5FPZ - chain A; structure by X-ray diffraction, 1.50 A resolution.

[Chain A]
Molecule: Pectin degradation protein
Organism: Yersinia enterocolitica
UniProtKB: A1JMF7 (A1JMF7_YERE8); numbering as in UniProt (aligned over 2-110)
Chain sequence (110 residues; each row starts with the number of its first residue):
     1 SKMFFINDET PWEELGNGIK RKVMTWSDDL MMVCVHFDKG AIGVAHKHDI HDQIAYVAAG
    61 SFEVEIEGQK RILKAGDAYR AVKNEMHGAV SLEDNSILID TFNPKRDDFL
Construct notes: expression tag (1)
Metal / ion sites: Ni2+: His-46, His-48, Gln-53, His-87 (together with malonic acid)
Ligand contacts: malonic acid (MLA): His-46, His-48, Gln-53, Tyr-79, His-87, Asp-100, Phe-102, Arg-106, Phe-109
Reported in the primary citation:
  - binding site for malonic acid: Tyr-79, Asp-100, Arg-106
  - mutagenesis - D100A, F102A, R106A: abolished catalytic activity
  - mutagenesis - R21A, F37A, F109A: decreased catalytic activity
  - mutagenesis - R71A, Y79A: unchanged catalytic activity
  - catalytic residues: Asp-100, Arg-106 (proposed by the authors, not directly observed)

[Summary]
Bound to chain A: malonic acid. His-46, His-48, Gln-53 and His-87 form the Ni2+ site. From the paper:
catalytic residues Asp-100 and Arg-106; D100A, F102A and R106A abolish catalytic activity; 8 substitutions
were tested in all.
Chain A is Pectin degradation protein (Yersinia enterocolitica); the structure, The structure of KdgF from
Yersinia enterocolitica with malonate bound in the active site, was determined by X-ray diffraction together
with 5FPX and 5FQ0 from the same study.
